Entry 8OIH (X-ray diffraction, 1.86 A resolution); this record covers chains BBB and CCC of the 4 polymer chains in the assembly.

Chain BBB (and CCC):
Name: Uricase
Source organism: Gallus gallus
Notes: EC 1.7.3.3; chain CCC of this document is another copy of the same molecule, construct and numbering; everything in this record applies to it too
Reference sequence: A0A8V0ZED1 (A0A8V0ZED1_CHICK); numbering as in UniProt (aligned over 1-320)
Amino-acid sequence (343 residues; each row starts with the number of its first residue; numbers below 1 keep their minus sign (Met-22 is residue -22)):
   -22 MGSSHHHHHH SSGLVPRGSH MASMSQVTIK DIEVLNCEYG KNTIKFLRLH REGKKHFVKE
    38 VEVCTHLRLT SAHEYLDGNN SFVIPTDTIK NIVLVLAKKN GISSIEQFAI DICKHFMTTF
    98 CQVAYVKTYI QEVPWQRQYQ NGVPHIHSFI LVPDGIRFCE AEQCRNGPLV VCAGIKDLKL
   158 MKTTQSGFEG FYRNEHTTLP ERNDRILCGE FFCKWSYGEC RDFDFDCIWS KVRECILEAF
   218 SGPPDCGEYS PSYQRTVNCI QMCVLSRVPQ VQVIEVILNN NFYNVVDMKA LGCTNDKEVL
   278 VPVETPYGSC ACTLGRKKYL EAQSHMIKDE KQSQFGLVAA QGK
Disordered / not traced: -22 to 3, 302-320 (chain CCC: -22 to 2, 302-320)
Modified positions: Cys41, Cys141, Cys197, Cys204 (3-sulfinoalanine; CSD)
Differences from the reference sequence: initiating methionine (-22); expression tag (-21 to 0)
Small-molecule neighbours:
  - 8-azaxanthine (AZA): Phe165, Leu176, Arg182, Ser229, Tyr230, Gln231
  - oxygen molecule (OXY): Tyr230, Asn257, Gly285, Ser286
Reported in the primary citation:
  - mutagenesis - Y230H, Y230V: decreased catalytic activity

How chain BBB and chain CCC interact:
Pairs across the interface - 6 pairs, chain BBB then chain CCC:
  Lys208(BBB) - Cys204(CCC)
  Pro220(BBB) - Arg244(CCC)
  Asp222(BBB) - Arg244(CCC)  salt bridge
  Cys223(BBB) - Arg244(CCC)
  Arg244(BBB) - Glu211(CCC)  salt bridge
  Lys295(BBB) - Asn118(CCC)
Interface residues without a listed pair, chain BBB (7 interface residues in all): Pro221
Interface residues without a listed pair, chain CCC (5 interface residues in all): Gly119

Summary:
Chain BBB and chain CCC form an interface of 7 and 5 residues respectively; the contacts include 2 salt
bridges. Polar contacts include Asp222(BBB)-Arg244(CCC) and Arg244(BBB)-Glu211(CCC). Ligands of chain BBB:
8-azaxanthine and oxygen molecule. From the paper: Y230H and Y230V of chain BBB reduce catalytic activity.
Both chains are Uricase (Gallus gallus). Entry 8OIH (Crystal structure of the cysteine-rich Gallus gallus
urate oxidase in complex with the 8-azaxanthine inhibitor under ...) was determined by X-ray diffraction
together with 8OFK, 8OH8 and 8OIW from the same study.
